PDB entry 6XNW | X-ray diffraction, 1.90 A resolution | chains A and B

[Chain A (and B)]
Protein: Carcinoembryonic antigen-related cell adhesion molecule 1
Source organism: Homo sapiens
Notes: chain B of this document is another copy of the same molecule, construct and numbering; everything in this record applies to it too
Reference sequence: P13688 (CEAM1_HUMAN); residues 1-107 here correspond to UniProt positions 35-141 (UniProt number = residue number + 34)
Sequence (107 residues; row label = number of the first residue in the row):
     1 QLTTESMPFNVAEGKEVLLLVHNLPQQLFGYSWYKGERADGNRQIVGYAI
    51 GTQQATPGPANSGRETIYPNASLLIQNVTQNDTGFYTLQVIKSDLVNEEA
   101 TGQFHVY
Sequence notes: engineered mutation Ala-39 (Val73 in P13688)
UniProt features mapped onto this chain:
  - modified residue: Gln-1 (Pyrrolidone carboxylic acid)
  - glycosylation (N-linked (GlcNAc...) asparagine): Asn-70, Asn-77, Asn-81
Bound ions: Ni2+ near His-105 (its only coordinating residue here)
From the paper describing this entry:
  - self-association interface (contacts with another copy of this molecule): Phe-29
  - Ni2+ coordination: His-105
  - mutagenesis - V39A: decreased binding to another copy of this molecule

[Chain A / chain B interface]
Pairs across the interface (49):
  Phe-29(A) / Phe-29(B)  hydrophobic
  Gly-30(A) / Leu-95(B)
  Tyr-31(A) / Leu-95(B)
  Ser-32(A) / Leu-95(B)  hydrogen bond (side chain-backbone)
  Ser-32(A) / Asn-97(B)  hydrogen bond
  Glu-37(A) / Arg-38(B)  hydrogen bond (backbone-side chain)
  Arg-38(A) / Glu-37(B)
  Arg-38(A) / Arg-38(B)
  Ala-39(A) / Glu-99(B)
  Asp-40(A) / Glu-99(B)
  Gly-41(A) / Asn-97(B)
  Gly-41(A) / Glu-99(B)  hydrogen bond (backbone-side chain)
  Gln-44(A) / Leu-95(B)  hydrogen bond (side chain-backbone)
  Gln-44(A) / Val-96(B)
  Gln-44(A) / Asn-97(B)  hydrogen bond (side chain-backbone)
  Gly-47(A) / Asp-94(B)
  Gly-47(A) / Leu-95(B)
  Gly-47(A) / Val-96(B)
  Tyr-48(A) / Leu-95(B)
  Ala-49(A) / Ser-93(B)
  Ala-49(A) / Leu-95(B)  hydrophobic
  Thr-56(A) / Asp-94(B)
  Thr-56(A) / Val-96(B)
  Pro-57(A) / Val-96(B)
  Gln-89(A) / Tyr-34(B)  hydrogen bond
  Gln-89(A) / Gln-89(B)  hydrogen bond
  Ile-91(A) / Ile-91(B)  hydrophobic
  Ser-93(A) / Ala-49(B)
  Asp-94(A) / Gly-47(B)
  Asp-94(A) / Thr-56(B)
  Leu-95(A) / Gly-30(B)
  Leu-95(A) / Tyr-31(B)
  Leu-95(A) / Ser-32(B)  hydrogen bond (backbone-side chain)
  Leu-95(A) / Gln-44(B)  hydrogen bond (backbone-side chain)
  Leu-95(A) / Gly-47(B)
  Leu-95(A) / Tyr-48(B)
  Leu-95(A) / Ala-49(B)  hydrophobic
  Leu-95(A) / Ile-91(B)  hydrophobic
  Val-96(A) / Gln-44(B)
  Val-96(A) / Gly-47(B)
  Val-96(A) / Thr-56(B)
  Val-96(A) / Pro-57(B)
  Asn-97(A) / Ser-32(B)  hydrogen bond
  Asn-97(A) / Tyr-34(B)  hydrogen bond
  Asn-97(A) / Gly-41(B)
  Asn-97(A) / Gln-44(B)  hydrogen bond (backbone-side chain)
  Asn-97(A) / Gln-89(B)
  Glu-99(A) / Asp-40(B)
  Glu-99(A) / Gly-41(B)  hydrogen bond (side chain-backbone)
Also at the interface, not in a pair above, chain A (25 interface residues in all): Tyr-34, Gly-58
Also at the interface, not in a pair above, chain B (25 interface residues in all): Ala-39, Gly-58

[Summary]
Chain A and chain B each contribute 25 residues to their interface, with 14 hydrogen bonds. Among the polar
pairs are Ser-32(A)/Leu-95(B), Ser-32(A)/Asn-97(B) and Glu-37(A)/Arg-38(B). From the paper: V39A of chain A
reduces binding to another copy of this molecule; Ni2+ coordination by His-105(A).
Chain A and chain B are both Carcinoembryonic antigen-related cell adhesion molecule 1 (Homo sapiens); the
structure, Crystal structure of V39A mutant of human CEACAM1, was determined by X-ray diffraction (same
publication as 6XNO, 6XNT and 6XO1).
